9GM8 - chains C and A of the 8 polymer chains in the assembly; structure by electron microscopy, 3.90 A resolution.

# Chain C
Molecule: Chromosome partition protein MukF
Source organism: Photorhabdus thracensis
UniProt: A0A0F7LMQ4 (A0A0F7LMQ4_9GAMM); residues 1-440 here = UniProt positions 1-440
Chain sequence (440 residues; numbered 1 to 440; the number before each row is that of its first residue):
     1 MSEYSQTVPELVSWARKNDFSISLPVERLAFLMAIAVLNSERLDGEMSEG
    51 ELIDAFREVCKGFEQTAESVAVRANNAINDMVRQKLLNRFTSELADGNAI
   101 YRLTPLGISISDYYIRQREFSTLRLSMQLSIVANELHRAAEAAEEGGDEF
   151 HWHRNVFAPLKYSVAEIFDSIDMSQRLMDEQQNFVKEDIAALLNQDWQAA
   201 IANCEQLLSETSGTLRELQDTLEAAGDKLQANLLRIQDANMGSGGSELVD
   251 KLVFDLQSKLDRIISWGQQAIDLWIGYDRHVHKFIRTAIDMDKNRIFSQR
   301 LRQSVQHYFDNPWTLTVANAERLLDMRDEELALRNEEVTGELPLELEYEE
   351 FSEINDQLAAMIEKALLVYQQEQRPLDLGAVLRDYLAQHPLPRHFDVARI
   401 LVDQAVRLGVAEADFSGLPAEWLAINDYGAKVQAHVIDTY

# Chain A
Molecule: Chromosome partition protein MukB
Source organism: Photorhabdus thracensis
UniProt: A0A0F7LRY2 (A0A0F7LRY2_9GAMM); numbering as in UniProt (aligned over 1-1482)
Chain sequence (1482 residues; row label = number of the first residue in the row):
     1 MIERGKFRSLTLVNWNGFFARTFDLDELVTTLSGGNGAGKSTTMAAFVTA
    51 LIPDLTLLHFRNTTEAGATSGSRDKGLHGKLRAGVCYSTLDVINSRHQRV
   101 VVGVRLQQVAGRDRKVDIKPFMIQGLPTAIQPTQLLTENVGERQARVLPL
   151 NELKDRLDEMEGVQFKQFNSITDYHAQMFDLGVIPKRLRSASDRSKFYRL
   201 IEASLYGGISSAITRSLRDYLLPENSGVRKAFQDMEAALRENRITLEAIR
   251 VTQSDRDLFKHLITEATSYVSADYMRHANERRTHLDEALALRGELFGSHK
   301 QLATEQYRHVEMARELAEQSGASSDLETDHQAASDHLNLVQTAMRQQEKI
   351 DRYQVDLEELSYRLEEQTDVVEEAGELQAEYEARTEATEQEVDELKSQLA
   401 DYQQALDVQQTRAIQYQQALQALERARELCRLPDLSVDNAEEWLETFQAK
   451 EQQATEALLALEQKLSVADAAHNQFEQAYQLVKNIVGETSRSEAWQSARE
   501 LLRDWPSQRHLADRVQPLRMRLSELEQRLNNQQNAERLLSEFCKRQGRQY
   551 QAEDLEALQNELEARQEALSLSVNEGGERRMEMRQELEQLKQKIQSLTAR
   601 APVWLAAQDTLNQLCEQSGETLASSNDVTEYMQQLLEREREATVERDEVA
   651 AQKRELEKQIERLSQPSGAEDSRMIALAERFGGVLLSEIYDDITIDDAPY
   701 FSALYGPARHGIVVPDLSLVRPHLETLEDCPEDLYLIEGDPQSFDDSVFN
   751 AEEQTNAVLVKSSDRQWRYSRYPELPLFGRAARENRLEALNLERDALAER
   801 YATLSFDVQKIQRAHQAFSQFVGKHLSVAFDTDPEAEIRELRQRHTELER
   851 EVSRFEDQTQQQRQQYAQAKESLTTLNRLIPQVTLLLDETLIDRVEEVRE
   901 EMDEAQEAARFLQQHGSALTKLEPMVAVLQSDPQQHEQLQQDYETAKHSQ
   951 HQAKQQAFALVEIVQRRVHFSYSDSAGMLSENADLNDKLRQRLEHAESDR
  1001 SRAREQLRQQQAQYSQFNQVLASLKSSYETKQDMLKELLQEMKDIGVQAD
  1051 ANAEMRARERRDRLHEALSVNRSRVNQLEKQIAFCEAEMENVQKKLRKLE
  1101 RDYYQIREQVVSAKAGWCAVMRMVKDNGVERRLHRRELAYMEGGALRSMS
  1151 DKALGALRLAVADNEHLRDALRLSEDPKRPERKVQFFIAVYQHLRERIRQ
  1201 DIIRTDDPVDAIEQMEIELARLTEELTAREQKLAISSKSVANIIRKTIQR
  1251 EQNRIRMLNQGLQAVSFGQVRGVRLNVNVRESHAILLDVLSEQQEQHQDL
  1301 FNSQRLTFSEAMAKLYQRLNPQVDMGQRLPQTIGEELLDYRNYLELDVEV
  1351 NRGSDGWLKAESGALSTGEAIGTGMSILVMVVQSWEEESRRLRGKDISPC
  1401 RLLFLDEAARLDAKSIATLFELCERLQMQLIIAAPENISPEKGTTYKLVR
  1451 KVFKNHEHVHVVGLRGFGQDAPATQLISDVTA
Disordered / not traced: 1, 341-525, 884-1056, 1469-1482
Metal / ion sites: Mg2+: Ser41 (together with ATP)
Small-molecule neighbours:
  - ATP (adenosine-5'-triphosphate), molecule 1: Gly35, Asn36, Gly37, Ala38, Gly39, Lys40, Ser41, Thr42, Gly76, Gly79, Lys80, Glu1407, Arg1450
  - ATP, molecule 2: Gln1269, Arg1352, Gly1363, Ala1364, Leu1365, Ser1366, Thr1367, Gly1368, Glu1369

# How chain C and chain A interact
Contacting residue pairs (38):
  Phe395(C) - Ser1439(A)
  Phe395(C) - Pro1440(A)
  Phe395(C) - Glu1441(A)
  Phe395(C) - Phe1467(A)  hydrophobic
  Ala398(C) - Phe1467(A)  hydrophobic
  Arg399(C) - Glu1436(A)  salt bridge
  Arg399(C) - Ser1439(A)  hydrogen bond
  Val402(C) - Val1462(A)  hydrophobic
  Asp403(C) - Lys1447(A)  salt bridge
  Val406(C) - Val1449(A)  hydrophobic
  Val406(C) - Lys1451(A)  hydrogen bond (backbone-side chain)
  Val406(C) - His1460(A)
  Val406(C) - Val1462(A)  hydrophobic
  Gly409(C) - Lys1451(A)  hydrogen bond (backbone-side chain)
  Val410(C) - Lys1451(A)
  Glu412(C) - Arg143(A)
  Asp414(C) - Arg21(A)  salt bridge
  Phe415(C) - Gln144(A)
  Phe415(C) - Ala145(A)
  Phe415(C) - Phe1453(A)  hydrophobic
  Phe415(C) - His1458(A)
  Gly417(C) - Thr133(A)  hydrogen bond (backbone-side chain)
  Gly417(C) - Gln134(A)
  Leu418(C) - Gln134(A)
  Pro419(C) - Thr133(A)
  Trp422(C) - Asp24(A)
  Trp422(C) - Tyr1446(A)
  Trp422(C) - Gly1463(A)
  Trp422(C) - Leu1464(A)
  Trp422(C) - Arg1465(A)
  Gly429(C) - Gly1466(A)
  Ala430(C) - Arg1465(A)
  Lys431(C) - Leu1464(A)
  Lys431(C) - Arg1465(A)  hydrogen bond (backbone-backbone)
  Val432(C) - Gly1463(A)
  Val432(C) - Leu1464(A)  hydrophobic
  Gln433(C) - Val1462(A)
  Gln433(C) - Gly1463(A)  hydrogen bond (backbone-backbone)
Also at the interface, not in a pair above, chain C (26 interface residues in all): His394, Arg407, Ala411, Tyr428, Ala434, Thr439
Also at the interface, not in a pair above, chain A (29 interface residues in all): Phe19, Ala20, Gln131, Thr137, Thr1444

# Summary
Chain C and chain A form an interface of 26 and 29 residues respectively; the contacts include 6 hydrogen
bonds and 3 salt bridges. Polar pairs include Arg399(C)-Glu1436(A), Asp403(C)-Lys1447(A) and
Asp414(C)-Arg21(A). Bound to chain A: ATP.
Here chain C is Chromosome partition protein MukF and chain A is Chromosome partition protein MukB, both from
Photorhabdus thracensis. Entry 9GM8 (MukBEF in a nucleotide-bound state with open neck gate) was determined by
electron microscopy (same publication as 9GM6, 9GM7, 9GM9, 9GMA, 9GMB and 9GMD).
